PDB entry 3WSG | X-ray diffraction, 2.00 A resolution | chains A and B of the 6 polymer chains in the assembly

Chain A (and B):
Protein: Putative GTP cyclohydrolase 1 type 2
Source organism: Methanocaldococcus jannaschii
Notes: chain B of this document is another copy of the same molecule, construct and numbering; everything in this record applies to it too
Sequence (252 residues; each row starts with the number of its first residue; numbers below 1 keep their minus sign (Gly-2 is residue -2)):
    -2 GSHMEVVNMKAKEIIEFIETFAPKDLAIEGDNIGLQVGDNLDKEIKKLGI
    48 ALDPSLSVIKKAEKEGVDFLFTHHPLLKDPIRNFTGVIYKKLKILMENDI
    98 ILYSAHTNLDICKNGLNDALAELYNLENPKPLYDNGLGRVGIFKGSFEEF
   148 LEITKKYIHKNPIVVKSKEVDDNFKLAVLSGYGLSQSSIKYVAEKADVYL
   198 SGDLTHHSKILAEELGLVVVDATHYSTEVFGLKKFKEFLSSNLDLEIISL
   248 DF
Unresolved in the structure: -2 to 1 (chain B: -2 to 4)
Ion coordination: Fe2+: His71, His221, Glu225 (together with citric acid)

Interface between chain A and chain B:
Residue-residue contacts (58):
  Gly27(A) with Arg79(B), hydrogen bond (backbone-side chain)
  Asp28(A) with Arg79(B)
  Asn29(A) with Arg79(B), hydrogen bond (side chain-backbone); Asn80(B), hydrogen bond
  Leu32(A) with Asn80(B), hydrogen bond (backbone-side chain); Thr82(B)
  Gln33(A) with Asn80(B); Phe81(B), hydrogen bond (backbone-backbone)
  Val34(A) with Phe81(B); Tyr86(B), hydrophobic
  Gly35(A) with Phe81(B), hydrogen bond (backbone-backbone); Thr82(B); Tyr86(B)
  Asp36(A) with Gly83(B), hydrogen bond (side chain-backbone); Tyr86(B); Lys87(B), salt bridge
  Leu74(A) with Phe81(B), hydrophobic
  Lys75(A) with Arg79(B), hydrogen bond (backbone-side chain)
  Pro77(A) with Pro77(B), hydrophobic; Ile78(B); Arg79(B)
  Ile78(A) with Pro77(B); Ile78(B), hydrogen bond (backbone-backbone)
  Arg79(A) with Gly27(B), hydrogen bond (side chain-backbone); Asn29(B), hydrogen bond (backbone-side chain); Leu74(B); Lys75(B), hydrogen bond (side chain-backbone); Pro77(B)
  Asn80(A) with Asn29(B), hydrogen bond; Leu32(B), hydrogen bond (side chain-backbone); Gln33(B)
  Phe81(A) with Gln33(B), hydrogen bond (backbone-backbone); Val34(B); Gly35(B), hydrogen bond (backbone-backbone); Leu74(B), hydrophobic; Phe81(B), hydrophobic; Leu89(B), hydrophobic; Met93(B), hydrophobic
  Thr82(A) with Leu32(B); Gly35(B)
  Gly83(A) with Asp36(B), hydrogen bond (backbone-side chain)
  Tyr86(A) with Val34(B), hydrophobic; Gly35(B); Asp36(B); Met93(B), hydrophobic; Asp96(B), hydrogen bond
  Lys87(A) with Asp36(B), salt bridge
  Leu89(A) with Phe81(B), hydrophobic; Met93(B), hydrophobic
  Lys90(A) with Met93(B), hydrogen bond (side chain-backbone); Glu94(B); Asp96(B), salt bridge
  Met93(A) with Tyr86(B), hydrophobic; Leu89(B), hydrophobic; Lys90(B), hydrogen bond (backbone-side chain); Met93(B), hydrophobic
  Asp96(A) with Tyr86(B), hydrogen bond; Lys90(B), salt bridge
Also at the interface, not in a pair above, chain A (26 interface residues in all): Leu73, Leu92, Glu94
Also at the interface, not in a pair above, chain B (26 interface residues in all): Asp28, Leu73, Leu92

In short:
The chain A/chain B interface involves 26 residues from each chain; the contacts include 21 hydrogen bonds and
4 salt bridges. Polar pairs include Asp36(A)-Lys87(B), Lys90(A)-Asp96(B) and Gly27(A)-Arg79(B). The Fe2+ site
is built by His71(A), His221(A) and Glu225(A).
Both chains are Putative GTP cyclohydrolase 1 type 2 (Methanocaldococcus jannaschii). Entry 3WSG (Reduced HcgD
from Methanocaldococcus jannaschii with citrate) was determined by X-ray diffraction together with 3WSD, 3WSE,
3WSF, 3WSH and 3WSI from the same study.
